Entry 8B6J (electron microscopy, 2.80 A resolution); this record covers chains D and c of the 24 polymer chains in the assembly.

Chain D:
Molecule: Cytochrome protein c1
Source organism: Tetrahymena thermophila SB210
Reference sequence: Q24IM5 (Q24IM5_TETTS); residues 1-319 here = UniProt positions 1-319
Sequence (319 residues; row label = number of the first residue in the row):
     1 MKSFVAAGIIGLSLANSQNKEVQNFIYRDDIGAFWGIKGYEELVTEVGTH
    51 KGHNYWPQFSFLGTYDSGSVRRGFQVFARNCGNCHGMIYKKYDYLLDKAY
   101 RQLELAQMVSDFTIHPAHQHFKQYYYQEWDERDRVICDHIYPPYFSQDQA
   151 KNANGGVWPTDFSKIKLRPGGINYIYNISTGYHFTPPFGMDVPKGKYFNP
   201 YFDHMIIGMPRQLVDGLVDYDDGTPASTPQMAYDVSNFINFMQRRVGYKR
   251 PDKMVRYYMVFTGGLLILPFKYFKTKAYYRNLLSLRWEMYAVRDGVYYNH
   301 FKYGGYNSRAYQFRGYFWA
Not modelled in the structure: 1-24
Glycans and other covalent adducts: heme c (HEC) linked to Cys-81, Cys-84
Bound ions: heme c Fe near His-85 (its only coordinating residue here)
Ligand contacts:
  - heme c (HEC): Asn-80, His-85, Asn-154, Val-157, Trp-158, Pro-159, Thr-160, Phe-162, Ile-165, Arg-168, Tyr-174, Ile-175, Ile-178, Ser-179, Lys-196, Phe-202, Ile-206, Ile-207, Gly-208, Met-209, Gln-212, Val-235
  - 1,2-diacyl-sn-glycero-3-phosphocholine (PC1), molecule 1: Phe-25, Ile-26, Tyr-27, Trp-35, Gly-36, Ile-37
  - 1,2-diacyl-sn-glycero-3-phosphocholine (PC1), molecule 2: Met-254, Tyr-257, Tyr-258, Phe-261
  - 1,2-diacyl-sn-glycero-3-phosphocholine (PC1), molecule 3: Arg-256, Tyr-257, Met-259, Val-260, Gly-263, Gly-264, Ile-267

Chain c:
Molecule: Apocytochrome b
Source organism: Tetrahymena thermophila SB210
Reference sequence: Q950Z1 (Q950Z1_TETTH); residues 1-426 here = UniProt positions 1-426
Sequence (426 residues; row label = number of the first residue in the row):
     1 MEWNKGTYMSTSIKKIVQYFSVMTVSFHDINSLFGFFTFLTIASQLVSGT
    51 MLAFSLVPEPMLIPMVREEEDVEDLYTDDFFWLHERGVDMLFIFSYFHLF
   101 RKIYLNNFEYEQEAAWKSGVFTFLLFQVVVFLGLVLCCTHLSDITLAIAA
   151 NLYDTFFAGKGKFYWWIFTSKELNTDTIIRLAYLHYVLAFFLAYLGLIHG
   201 VDMHYDWKNESSMDGLETEMIWFDEALSNELGAMIEIILIVMIVCFFMYP
   251 EPEALSYEFFMWGDIGFINDVRFLSVAPHWYFRPFMAWLTVCPFHKIGLF
   301 GLIYYFFILFYQPVIHGTNEQNNYTKRNVAFVSFFINRSDIMTPKYHSVE
   351 DNLLHQITFWLFLCSALYVTSYLPYGRFYNRINGNYGTLWSFMYIFFYLG
   401 NSFLRRPLITELYLFNAFVKSKFLKK
Bound ions: heme Fe site 1: His-84, His-185; heme Fe site 2: His-98, His-199
Ligand contacts:
  - heme (HEM), molecule 1: Ser-32, Leu-33, Phe-34, Gly-35, Phe-36, Thr-38, Phe-39, Ile-42, Ser-95, His-98, Leu-99, Lys-102, Asn-107, Gln-112, Ala-115, Trp-116, Gly-119, Val-120, Thr-122, Phe-123, His-199, Met-203, Asp-206, Trp-207, Lys-208
  - heme (HEM), molecule 2: Ile-42, Gln-45, Leu-46, Gly-49, Thr-50, Leu-52, Ala-53, Leu-56, Arg-67, Phe-81, His-84, Glu-85, Val-88, Leu-91, Phe-126, Val-129, Val-130, Gly-133, Leu-134, Leu-136, Cys-137, His-185, Tyr-186, Ala-189, Phe-190, Leu-192, His-279, Tyr-281
  - 1,2-diacyl-sn-glycero-3-phosphocholine (PC1), molecule 1: Leu-40, Phe-223, Asp-224, Leu-231, Met-234, Ile-235, Ile-238
  - 1,2-diacyl-sn-glycero-3-phosphocholine (PC1), molecule 2: Leu-40, Thr-41, Ser-44, Trp-82, Leu-83, Arg-86, Gly-87, Asp-89, Met-90, Met-234, Ile-238, Val-241, Met-242, Ile-243, Cys-245, Phe-246, Phe-247, Tyr-249, Glu-258
  - 1,2-diacyl-sn-glycero-3-phosphocholine (PC1), molecule 3: Tyr-76, Asp-79, Trp-82, Leu-83, Ile-235, Ile-238, Leu-239, Met-242
  - 1,2-diacyl-sn-glycero-3-phosphocholine (PC1), molecule 4: Ile-93, Tyr-96, Phe-97, Phe-100, Tyr-249, Tyr-257, Trp-280, Arg-283, Pro-284, Phe-285, Trp-288, Gly-301, Leu-302, Tyr-305, Ala-366, Leu-367, Val-369, Thr-370, Ser-371, Tyr-372, Phe-392, Ile-395, Phe-396
  - 1,2-diacyl-sn-glycero-3-phosphocholine (PC1), molecule 5: Val-128, Gly-161, Lys-162, Phe-163, Trp-165, Trp-166, Leu-188
  - Ubiquinone-8 (UQ8), molecule 1: Tyr-19, Phe-20, Met-23, Val-25, Phe-36, Phe-39, Leu-40, Ala-43, Val-47, Thr-50, Met-51, Phe-54, Phe-190, Gly-200, Val-201, Met-203, His-204, Trp-207, Trp-222, Leu-227, Glu-230
  - Ubiquinone-8 (UQ8), molecule 2: Thr-50, Phe-54, Trp-166, Ile-167, Arg-180, Tyr-183, Leu-184, Tyr-186, Val-187, Phe-190

How chain D and chain c interact:
Contacting residue pairs (116; chain D residue first):
  Phe-25(D) with Tyr-368(c), hydrophobic
  Tyr-27(D) with Ser-371(c), hydrogen bond (side chain-backbone)
  Phe-34(D) with Glu-253(c); Ala-254(c); Leu-255(c)
  Trp-35(D) with Met-248(c), hydrophobic
  Gly-36(D) with Tyr-257(c)
  Ile-37(D) with Leu-255(c); Tyr-257(c), hydrophobic
  Lys-38(D) with Tyr-375(c)
  Gly-39(D) with Tyr-375(c)
  Tyr-40(D) with Leu-255(c), hydrophobic; Phe-259(c); Arg-272(c); Ser-275(c), hydrogen bond
  Glu-41(D) with Tyr-375(c), hydrogen bond; Arg-377(c), salt bridge
  Leu-43(D) with Arg-272(c)
  Thr-45(D) with Ala-254(c); Leu-255(c)
  Thr-49(D) with Pro-252(c); Glu-253(c); Ala-254(c)
  Phe-59(D) with Glu-251(c); Pro-252(c)
  Ile-88(D) with Met-65(c); Phe-267(c), hydrophobic
  Tyr-89(D) with Pro-64(c); Met-65(c), hydrophobic; Glu-68(c); Asp-264(c), hydrogen bond; Phe-267(c)
  Lys-90(D) with Glu-68(c), salt bridge
  Lys-91(D) with Glu-69(c), salt bridge; Glu-73(c), salt bridge
  Asp-93(D) with Glu-73(c)
  Tyr-94(D) with Glu-68(c); Glu-69(c); Val-72(c)
  His-120(D) with Met-61(c); Met-65(c), hydrogen bond
  His-139(D) with Glu-69(c), salt bridge
  Gln-147(D) with Phe-267(c)
  Trp-158(D) with Phe-267(c), hydrophobic
  Thr-160(D) with Trp-262(c)
  Asp-161(D) with Phe-267(c)
  Lys-164(D) with Thr-139(c); Met-261(c), hydrogen bond (side chain-backbone); Trp-262(c); Asp-264(c), salt bridge
  Leu-167(D) with Glu-258(c); Phe-259(c), hydrophobic; Met-261(c); Trp-262(c)
  Arg-168(D) with Phe-259(c); Trp-262(c)
  Pro-169(D) with Leu-255(c), hydrophobic; Phe-259(c), hydrophobic
  Gly-170(D) with Glu-253(c); Ala-254(c)
  Gly-171(D) with Glu-253(c)
  Asp-203(D) with Arg-272(c), salt bridge
  Arg-244(D) with Glu-68(c), salt bridge; Asp-71(c), salt bridge; Asp-78(c), salt bridge; Phe-81(c)
  Arg-245(D) with Asp-78(c), salt bridge; Phe-81(c); Trp-82(c); Glu-85(c), salt bridge
  Tyr-248(D) with Val-72(c)
  Lys-249(D) with Asp-71(c), hydrogen bond (side chain-backbone)
  Arg-250(D) with Glu-251(c)
  Lys-253(D) with Asp-78(c), salt bridge; Asp-79(c), salt bridge
  Met-254(D) with Glu-251(c)
  Arg-256(D) with Asp-79(c), salt bridge
  Tyr-257(D) with Trp-82(c), hydrogen bond
  Phe-261(D) with Leu-239(c), hydrophobic; Met-242(c), hydrophobic; Ile-243(c), hydrophobic
  Gly-264(D) with Leu-239(c)
  Leu-268(D) with Glu-236(c); Leu-239(c), hydrophobic
  Lys-271(D) with Gly-232(c); Ala-233(c); Glu-236(c), salt bridge
  Lys-274(D) with Asp-224(c); Ser-228(c), hydrogen bond
  Thr-275(D) with Asn-229(c)
  Tyr-278(D) with Glu-225(c), hydrogen bond
  Tyr-279(D) with Phe-27(c), hydrophobic; Met-220(c); Glu-225(c), hydrogen bond (side chain-backbone); Ala-226(c); Asn-229(c)
  Leu-282(D) with Glu-225(c)
  Leu-283(D) with Phe-27(c), hydrophobic
  Trp-287(D) with Leu-216(c), hydrophobic
  Asn-307(D) with Tyr-205(c), hydrogen bond
  Ser-308(D) with Tyr-8(c), hydrogen bond; Tyr-205(c)
  Arg-309(D) with Tyr-8(c); Ala-114(c); Asp-202(c), hydrogen bond (side chain-backbone); Tyr-205(c)
  Tyr-311(D) with Thr-7(c); Tyr-8(c), hydrogen bond (side chain-backbone)
  Phe-313(D) with Tyr-110(c), hydrophobic; Tyr-205(c)
  Tyr-316(D) with Trp-3(c); Glu-320(c)
  Phe-317(D) with Tyr-110(c), hydrophobic; Glu-320(c)
  Trp-318(D) with Tyr-110(c); Glu-320(c), hydrogen bond (backbone-side chain)
Also at the interface, not in a pair above, chain D (71 interface residues in all): Gly-32, Ala-33, Glu-42, Ile-165, His-204, Tyr-258, Leu-265, Ile-267, Leu-285, Gln-312
Also at the interface, not in a pair above, chain c (69 interface residues in all): Lys-5, Gly-6, Leu-62, Arg-67, Asp-74, Arg-86, Thr-218, Ile-235, Phe-246, Tyr-249, Ser-256, Phe-260, Leu-274, Tyr-372

In short:
The interface between chain D and chain c involves 71 residues on one side and 69 on the other; the contacts
include 16 hydrogen bonds and 16 salt bridges. Polar pairs include Glu-41(D)/Arg-377(c), Lys-90(D)/Glu-68(c)
and Lys-91(D)/Glu-69(c).
Here chain D is Cytochrome protein c1 and chain c is Apocytochrome b, both from Tetrahymena thermophila SB210.
Entry 8B6J (Cryo-EM structure of cytochrome bc1 complex (complex-III) from respiratory supercomplex of
Tetrahymena thermophila) was determined by electron microscopy (same publication as 8B6F and 8B6H).
